1BEN - chains A and B; structure by X-ray diffraction, 1.40 A resolution.

Chain A:
Name: Human insulin
Reference sequence: P01308 (INS_HUMAN); residues 1-21 here correspond to UniProt positions 31-51 (UniProt number = residue number + 30)
Chain sequence (21 residues; each row starts with the number of its first residue):
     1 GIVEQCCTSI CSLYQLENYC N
Disulfides: Cys6-Cys11

Chain B:
Name: Human insulin
Reference sequence: P01308 (INS_HUMAN); residue numbers follow UniProt; this construct covers 1-30
Chain sequence (30 residues; numbered 1 to 30; the number before each row is that of its first residue):
     1 FVNQHLCGSH LVEALYLVCG ERGFFYTPKT
Ion coordination: Zn2+ near His10 (its only coordinating residue here)

How chain A and chain B interact:
Residue-residue contacts (36):
  Gly1(A) - Thr30(B)  hydrogen bond (backbone-backbone)
  Ile2(A) - Leu11(B)  hydrophobic
  Ile2(A) - Leu15(B)  hydrophobic
  Ile2(A) - Tyr26(B)  hydrophobic
  Val3(A) - Pro28(B)  hydrophobic
  Cys6(A) - His5(B)
  Cys6(A) - Leu6(B)  hydrogen bond (backbone-backbone)
  Cys6(A) - Leu11(B)  hydrophobic
  Cys7(A) - His5(B)  hydrogen bond (backbone-side chain)
  Cys7(A) - Leu6(B)
  Cys7(A) - Cys7(B)  disulfide
  Thr8(A) - His5(B)  hydrogen bond (backbone-side chain)
  Ser9(A) - His5(B)  hydrogen bond (backbone-side chain)
  Ile10(A) - Asn3(B)
  Ile10(A) - Gln4(B)
  Ile10(A) - His5(B)
  Leu13(A) - Val18(B)  hydrophobic
  Leu16(A) - Phe1(B)  hydrophobic
  Leu16(A) - Leu11(B)  hydrophobic
  Leu16(A) - Ala14(B)  hydrophobic
  Leu16(A) - Leu15(B)
  Glu17(A) - Val18(B)
  Glu17(A) - Arg22(B)
  Asn18(A) - Phe25(B)
  Tyr19(A) - Leu15(B)  hydrophobic
  Tyr19(A) - Phe24(B)
  Tyr19(A) - Phe25(B)  hydrogen bond (backbone-backbone)
  Cys20(A) - Val18(B)  hydrophobic
  Cys20(A) - Cys19(B)  disulfide
  Cys20(A) - Arg22(B)
  Cys20(A) - Gly23(B)
  Cys20(A) - Phe25(B)
  Asn21(A) - Arg22(B)  hydrogen bond (backbone-side chain)
  Asn21(A) - Gly23(B)  hydrogen bond (backbone-backbone)
  Asn21(A) - Phe24(B)
  Asn21(A) - Phe25(B)
Interface residues without a listed pair, chain A (17 interface residues in all): Glu4, Cys11
Interface residues without a listed pair, chain B (19 interface residues in all): Thr27
Inter-chain disulfides: Cys7(A)-Cys7(B), Cys20(A)-Cys19(B)

Summary:
The interface between chain A and chain B involves 17 residues on one side and 19 on the other, with 2
disulfide bonds and 8 hydrogen bonds. Polar pairs include Cys7(A)-His5(B), Thr8(A)-His5(B) and
Ser9(A)-His5(B).
Here chain A is Human insulin and chain B is Human insulin. Entry 1BEN (Insulin complexed with
4-hydroxybenzamide) was determined by X-ray diffraction.
